PDB entry 6W6G | electron microscopy, 3.10 A resolution | chains D and E of the 7 polymer chains in the assembly

Chain D (and E):
Name: Chaperone protein ClpB
Source organism: Mycobacterium tuberculosis
Notes: chain E of this document is another copy of the same molecule, construct and numbering; everything in this record applies to it too
Reference sequence: P9WPD0 (CLPB_MYCTO); numbering as in UniProt (aligned over 1-848)
Sequence (848 residues; row label = number of the first residue in the row):
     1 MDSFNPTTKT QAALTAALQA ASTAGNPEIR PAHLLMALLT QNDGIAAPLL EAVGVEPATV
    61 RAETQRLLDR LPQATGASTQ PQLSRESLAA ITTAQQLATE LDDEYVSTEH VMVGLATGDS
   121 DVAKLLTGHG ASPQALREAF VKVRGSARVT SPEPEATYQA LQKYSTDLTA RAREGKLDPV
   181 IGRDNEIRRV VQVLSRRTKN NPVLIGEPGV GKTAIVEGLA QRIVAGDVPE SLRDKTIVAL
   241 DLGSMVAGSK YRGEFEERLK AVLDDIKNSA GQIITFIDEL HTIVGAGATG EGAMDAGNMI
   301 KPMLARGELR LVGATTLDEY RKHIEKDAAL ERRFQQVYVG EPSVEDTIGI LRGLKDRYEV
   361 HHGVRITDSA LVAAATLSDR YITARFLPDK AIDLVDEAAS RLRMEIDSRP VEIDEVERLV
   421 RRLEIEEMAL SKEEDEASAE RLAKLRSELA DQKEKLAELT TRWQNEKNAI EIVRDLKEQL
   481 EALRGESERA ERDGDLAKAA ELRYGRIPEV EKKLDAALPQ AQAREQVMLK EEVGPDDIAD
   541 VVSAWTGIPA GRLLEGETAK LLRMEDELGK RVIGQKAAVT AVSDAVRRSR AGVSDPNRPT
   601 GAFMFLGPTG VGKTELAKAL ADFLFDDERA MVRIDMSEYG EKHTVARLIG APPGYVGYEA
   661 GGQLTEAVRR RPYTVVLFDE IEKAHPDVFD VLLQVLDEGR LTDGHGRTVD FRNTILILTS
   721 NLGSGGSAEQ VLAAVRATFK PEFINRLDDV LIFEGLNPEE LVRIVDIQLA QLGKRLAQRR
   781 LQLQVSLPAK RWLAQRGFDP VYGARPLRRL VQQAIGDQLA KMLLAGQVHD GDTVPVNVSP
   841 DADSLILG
Unresolved in the structure: 1-158, 289-294, 411-529, 846-848 (chain E: 1-158, 247-251, 285-296, 408-529, 846-848)
Residues lining bound ligands:
  - ATP-gamma-S (AGS; phosphothiophosphoric acid-adenylate ester), molecule 1: Asp178, Pro179, Val180, Ile181, Arg183, Pro208, Gly209, Val210, Gly211, Lys212, Thr213, Ala214, Glu279, Thr316, Ile350, Leu354, Pro388, Asp389, Ile392
  - ATP-gamma-S (AGS), molecule 2: Ala329, Arg332, Arg333
  - ATP-gamma-S (AGS), molecule 3: Arg571, Val572, Ile573, Thr609, Gly610, Val611, Gly612, Lys613, Thr614, Glu615, Glu680, Asn721, Leu756, Ile764, Gln768, Ala804, Arg805, Arg808
Curated features (UniProtKB/Swiss-Prot):
  - binding site (ATP): Gly206 to Thr213, Gly607 to Thr614
What the authors report for this chain:
  - mutagenesis - L18R, S22R, L88R, T92R: unchanged catalytic activity (ATP hydrolysis)
  - mutagenesis - R365A, D368R, E434K, E436R: unchanged catalytic activity (ClpB ATPase activity)
  - mutagenesis - R422A: abolished catalytic activity on refold a protein substrate
  - mutagenesis - L18R, L88R, R365A, D368R, E436R, L496A, Y504A: abolished catalytic activity
  - mutagenesis - E434K: decreased catalytic activity on aggregated luciferase reactivation
  - mutagenesis - Q11R, T15R: abolished expression
  - mutagenesis - S22R, T92R: decreased catalytic activity on aggregate luciferase reactivation
  - mutagenesis - R503A: unchanged catalytic activity

Chain D / chain E interface:
Contacting residue pairs (56):
  Arg171(D) - Arg306(E)
  Asp178(D) - Arg197(E)  salt bridge
  Ser244(D) - Lys260(E)
  Ala247(D) - Glu256(E)
  Ala247(D) - Lys260(E)
  Ala247(D) - Met299(E)  hydrophobic
  Thr282(D) - Asn298(E)
  Arg357(D) - Arg197(E)
  Tyr358(D) - Arg197(E)
  His361(D) - Arg196(E)  hydrogen bond (side chain-backbone)
  His361(D) - Arg197(E)
  His362(D) - Ser195(E)
  Asp389(D) - Arg332(E)  salt bridge
  Asp393(D) - Arg196(E)  salt bridge
  Asp393(D) - Lys199(E)  salt bridge
  Asp396(D) - Arg196(E)  salt bridge
  Asp396(D) - Arg197(E)  hydrogen bond (side chain-backbone)
  Asp396(D) - Thr198(E)  hydrogen bond (side chain-backbone)
  Glu397(D) - Gln192(E)
  Glu397(D) - Arg196(E)  salt bridge
  Ser400(D) - Gln192(E)  hydrogen bond
  Ser400(D) - Arg196(E)
  Met404(D) - Arg188(E)
  Met404(D) - Val191(E)  hydrophobic
  Met404(D) - Gln192(E)
  Asp635(D) - Arg700(E)  salt bridge
  His643(D) - Pro652(E)
  His643(D) - Tyr655(E)
  Ala646(D) - Pro653(E)
  Arg647(D) - Ala651(E)  hydrogen bond (side chain-backbone)
  Arg647(D) - Pro653(E)
  Arg647(D) - Thr702(E)
  Arg647(D) - Asp703(E)  hydrogen bond (side chain-backbone)
  Arg647(D) - Gly704(E)
  Tyr655(D) - Gly654(E)
  Val656(D) - Gly654(E)
  Val656(D) - Tyr655(E)
  Val656(D) - Tyr658(E)  hydrophobic
  Gly657(D) - Pro653(E)
  Gly657(D) - Gly654(E)
  Gly657(D) - Tyr658(E)
  Ala660(D) - Tyr658(E)
  Arg775(D) - Val593(E)  hydrogen bond (side chain-backbone)
  Arg775(D) - Ser594(E)
  Arg775(D) - Asp595(E)
  Arg779(D) - Ala591(E)
  Arg809(D) - Arg598(E)
  Arg809(D) - Asn745(E)
  Arg809(D) - Arg746(E)
  Gln812(D) - Ser594(E)  hydrogen bond
  Gln812(D) - Asp595(E)  hydrogen bond
  Gly816(D) - Val593(E)
  Asp817(D) - Arg588(E)  salt bridge
  Ala820(D) - Val593(E)  hydrophobic
  Leu824(D) - Arg587(E)
  Leu824(D) - Arg588(E)
Also at the interface, not in a pair above, chain D (45 interface residues in all): Gly243, Lys250, Glu279, Arg385, Arg401, Asp407, Arg629, Glu638, Thr644, Ala651, Gln663, Leu772, Leu776, Leu819
Also at the interface, not in a pair above, chain E (43 interface residues in all): Arg189, Pro229, Arg252, Gly253, Glu254, Lys301, Pro596, Gln694, Gly706, Arg712

Summary:
45 residues of chain D and 43 residues of chain E are in contact; the contacts include 9 hydrogen bonds and 8
salt bridges. Polar pairs include Asp178(D)-Arg197(E), Asp389(D)-Arg332(E) and Asp393(D)-Arg196(E). From the
paper: L18R, L88R and R365A of chain D, among others, abolish catalytic activity; Q11R and T15R of chain D
abolish expression; 14 substitutions were tested in all.
Both chains are Chaperone protein ClpB (Mycobacterium tuberculosis). Entry 6W6G (The Mycobacterium
tuberculosis ClpB disaggregase hexamer structure in conformation I in the presence of DnaK chaperone ...) was
determined by electron microscopy together with 6W6H, 6W6I and 6W6J from the same study.
